7YPA - chains D and F of the 9 polymer chains in the assembly; structure by electron microscopy, 3.05 A resolution.

== Chain D ==
Molecule: DNA-directed RNA polymerase subunit beta'
From: Escherichia coli K-12
Notes: EC 2.7.7.6
UniProt: P0A8T7 (RPOC_ECOLI); numbering as in UniProt (aligned over 1-1407)
Sequence (1416 residues; each row starts with the number of its first residue):
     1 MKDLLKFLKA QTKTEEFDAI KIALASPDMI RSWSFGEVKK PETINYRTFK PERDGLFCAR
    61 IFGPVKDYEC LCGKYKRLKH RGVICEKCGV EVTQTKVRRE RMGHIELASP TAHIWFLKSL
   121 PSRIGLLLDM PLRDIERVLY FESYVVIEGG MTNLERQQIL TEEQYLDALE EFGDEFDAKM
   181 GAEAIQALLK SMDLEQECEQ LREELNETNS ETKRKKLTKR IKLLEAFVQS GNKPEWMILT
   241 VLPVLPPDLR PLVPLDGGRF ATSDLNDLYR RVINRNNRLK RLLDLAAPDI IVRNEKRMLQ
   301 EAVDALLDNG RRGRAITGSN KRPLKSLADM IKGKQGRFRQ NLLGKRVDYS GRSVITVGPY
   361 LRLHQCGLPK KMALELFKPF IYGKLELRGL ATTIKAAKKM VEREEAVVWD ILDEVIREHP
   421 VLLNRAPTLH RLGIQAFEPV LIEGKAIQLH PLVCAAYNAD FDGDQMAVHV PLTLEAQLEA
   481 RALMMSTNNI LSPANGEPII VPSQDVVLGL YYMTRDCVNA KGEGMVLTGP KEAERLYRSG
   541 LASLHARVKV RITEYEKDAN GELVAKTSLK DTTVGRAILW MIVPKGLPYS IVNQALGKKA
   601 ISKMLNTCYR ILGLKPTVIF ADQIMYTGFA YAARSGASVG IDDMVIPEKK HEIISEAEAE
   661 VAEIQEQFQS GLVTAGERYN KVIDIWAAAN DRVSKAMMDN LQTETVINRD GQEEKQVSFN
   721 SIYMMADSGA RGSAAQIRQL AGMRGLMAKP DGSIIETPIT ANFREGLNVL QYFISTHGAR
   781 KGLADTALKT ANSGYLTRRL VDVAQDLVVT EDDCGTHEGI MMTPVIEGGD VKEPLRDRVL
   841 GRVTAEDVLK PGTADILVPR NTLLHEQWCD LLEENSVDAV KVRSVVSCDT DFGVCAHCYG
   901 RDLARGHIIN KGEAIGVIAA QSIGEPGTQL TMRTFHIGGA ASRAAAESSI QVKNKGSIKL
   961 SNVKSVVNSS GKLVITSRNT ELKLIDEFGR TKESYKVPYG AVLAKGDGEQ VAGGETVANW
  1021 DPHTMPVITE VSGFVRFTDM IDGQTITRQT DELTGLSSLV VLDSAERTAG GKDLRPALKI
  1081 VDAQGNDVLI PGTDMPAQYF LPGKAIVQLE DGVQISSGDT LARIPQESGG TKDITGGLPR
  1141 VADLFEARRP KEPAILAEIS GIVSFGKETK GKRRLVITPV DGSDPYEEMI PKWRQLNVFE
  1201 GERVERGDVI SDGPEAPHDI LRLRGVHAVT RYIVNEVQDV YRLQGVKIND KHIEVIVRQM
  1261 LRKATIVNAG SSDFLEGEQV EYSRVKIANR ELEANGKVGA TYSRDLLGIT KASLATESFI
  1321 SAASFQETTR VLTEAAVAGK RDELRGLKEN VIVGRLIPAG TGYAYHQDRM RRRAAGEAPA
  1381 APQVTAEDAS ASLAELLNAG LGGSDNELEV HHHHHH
Disordered / not traced: 1-16, 935-947, 1127-1134, 1371-1416
Sequence notes: expression tag (1408-1416)
Metal / ion sites: Zn2+ site 1: Cys72, Cys85, Cys88; Mg2+: Asp460, Asp462, Asp464; Zn2+ site 2: Cys814, Cys888, Cys895, Cys898
UniProt features mapped onto this chain:
  - binding site (Zn(2+)): Cys70, Cys72, Cys85, Cys88, Cys814, Cys888, Cys895, Cys898
  - binding site (Mg(2+)): Asp460, Asp462, Asp464
  - modified residue: Lys983 (N6-acetyllysine)
  - mutagenesis: Gln504 (Q504P: Resistant to antibiotics salinamide A and B), Asn690 (N690D: Resistant to antibiotics salinamide A and B), Met697 (M697V: Resistant to antibiotics salinamide A and B), Ala735 (A735T: Resistant to antibiotics salinamide A and B), Arg738 (R738C/H/P/S: Resistant to antibiotics salinamide A and B), Ala748 (A748E: Resistant to antibiotics salinamide A and B), Pro758 (P758S/T: Resistant to antibiotics salinamide A and B), Phe763 (F763C: Resistant to antibiotics salinamide A and B), Ser775 (S775A: Resistant to antibiotics salinamide A and B), Ala779 (A779T/V: Resistant to antibiotics salinamide A and B), Arg780 (R780C: Resistant to antibiotics salinamide A and B), Gly782 (G782A/C: Resistant to antibiotics salinamide A and B), 1 further mutagenesis entry in UniProt

== Chain F ==
Molecule: 31-nt DNA strand
Sequence (31 nucleotides; row label = number of the first residue in the row; numbers below 1 keep their minus sign (DG-16 is residue -16)):
   -16 GGCGTACGGA AAAATAACAC GGCGAATACC C
Disordered / not traced: -16 to -14

== How chain D and chain F interact ==
Residue-residue contacts (17):
  Pro131(D) - DA9(F)  phosphate contact
  Lys216(D) - DA8(F)  salt bridge to the phosphate
  Arg270(D) - DG-9(F)  base contact
  Arg271(D) - DG-9(F)  hydrogen bond to the phosphate
  Arg271(D) - DG-8(F)  salt bridge to the phosphate
  Arg275(D) - DG-8(F)  salt bridge to the phosphate
  Arg278(D) - DG-9(F)  salt bridge to the phosphate
  Arg297(D) - DA-7(F)  salt bridge to the phosphate
  Met298(D) - DG-8(F)  phosphate contact
  Met298(D) - DA-7(F)  phosphate contact
  Arg314(D) - DA-5(F)  base contact
  Arg1148(D) - DG4(F)  sugar contact
  Arg1148(D) - DG5(F)  salt bridge to the phosphate
  Lys1151(D) - DG4(F)  salt bridge to the phosphate
  Thr1169(D) - DC13(F)  phosphate contact
  Thr1169(D) - DC14(F)  phosphate contact
  Lys1311(D) - DC6(F)  salt bridge to the phosphate
Other interface residues (no listed pair), chain D (18 interface residues in all): Pro121, Lys219, Asn274, Lys1170, Arg1174
Other interface residues (no listed pair), chain F (14 interface residues in all): DC-10, DA-4, DG7

== In short ==
The interface between chain D and chain F involves 18 residues on one side and 14 on the other; the contacts
include 1 hydrogen bond and 8 salt bridges. Polar pairs include Arg271(D)-DG-9(F), Lys216(D)-DA8(F) and
Arg271(D)-DG-8(F).
Chain D is DNA-directed RNA polymerase subunit beta' (Escherichia coli K-12) and chain F is a 31-nt DNA
strand; the structure, Cryo-EM structure of Escherichia coli hairpin-nucleation complex of transcription
termination (TTC-hairpin), was determined by electron microscopy (same publication as 7YP9 and 7YPB).
